PDB entry 6Q9K | X-ray diffraction, 1.99 A resolution | chains A and B

# Chain A
Molecule: NADH-quinone oxidoreductase subunit E
From: Aquifex aeolicus (strain VF5)
Notes: EC 1.6.5.11
UniProt: O66842 (NUOE_AQUAE); residue numbers follow UniProt; this construct covers 6-160
Amino-acid sequence (155 residues; each row starts with the number of its first residue):
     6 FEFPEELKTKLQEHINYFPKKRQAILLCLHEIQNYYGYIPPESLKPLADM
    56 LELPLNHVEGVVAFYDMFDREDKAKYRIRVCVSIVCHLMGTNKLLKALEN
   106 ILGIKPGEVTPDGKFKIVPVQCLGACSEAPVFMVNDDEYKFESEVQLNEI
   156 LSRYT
Swiss-Prot annotation at these positions:
  - binding site ([2Fe-2S] cluster): Cys-86, Cys-91, Cys-127, Cys-131
Metal / ion sites: 2Fe-2S cluster Fe: Cys-86, Cys-91, Cys-127, Cys-131
Residues lining bound ligands: 2Fe-2S cluster (FES): Cys-86, Ser-88, Ile-89, Val-90, Cys-91, Cys-127, Leu-128, Gly-129, Ala-130, Cys-131, Val-136

# Chain B
Molecule: NADH-quinone oxidoreductase subunit F
From: Aquifex aeolicus (strain VF5)
Notes: EC 1.6.5.11
UniProt: O66841 (NUOF_AQUAE); residue numbers follow UniProt; this construct covers 2-419
Amino-acid sequence (418 residues; each row starts with the number of its first residue):
     2 RSYPAIPRIYAETTLNMLLKRAKKPRVHSIDEYLKDGGYQALEKALNMSP
    52 EEIIDWVDKSTLRGRGGAGFPTGKKWKFAVQNPGPRYFICNADEMEPGTF
   102 KDRIIIERDPHLLIEGIIISSYAIGANEAYIYIRGEYPAGYYILRDAIEE
   152 AKKKGFLGKNILGSGFDLEIYVARGAGAYICGEETALIESLEGKRGHPRL
   202 KPPYPVQKGLWGKPTVVNNVETIANVPFIISMGWEEYRYIGPSDYAGPKL
   252 FPVSGKVKKPGVYELPMNTTLREVIFKYAGGTLGNKKVKAVFSGALDCFS
   302 SEELDIPMDYSPLGFGGTGTVIVLTEEDDIVEAALKIAEFYEHETCGQCT
   352 PCRVGCYEQANLLEKIYKGEATEQDWEGFDFVNRNIQPTSICGLGAVAGR
   402 LIRQTLEKFPEEWEKYRK
Differences from the reference sequence: engineered mutation Met-96 (Ser in O66841)
Swiss-Prot annotation at these positions:
  - binding site (NAD(+)): Gly-65 to Gly-74
  - binding site (FMN): Gly-176 to Thr-223
  - binding site ([4Fe-4S] cluster): Cys-347, Cys-350, Cys-353, Cys-393
Metal / ion sites: Na+ site 1 near Glu-33 (its only coordinating residue here); Na+ site 2 near Glu-108 (its only coordinating residue here); 4Fe-4S cluster Fe: Cys-347, Cys-350, Cys-353, Cys-393
Residues lining bound ligands:
  - FMN (flavin mononucleotide): Gly-65, Arg-66, Gly-67, Gly-68, Phe-71, Lys-76, Asn-92, Asp-94, Glu-95, Met-96, Tyr-180, Ile-181, Gly-183, Glu-184, Glu-185, Val-218, Asn-219, Asn-220, Thr-223, Gly-394, Leu-395
  - NADH (NAI; 1,4-dihydronicotinamide adenine dinucleotide): Gly-67, Gly-68, Ala-69, Phe-71, Lys-76, Phe-79, Glu-95, Met-96, Glu-97, Thr-100, Tyr-180, Glu-185, Tyr-205, Pro-206, Val-207, Val-218, Leu-297, Gly-318, Thr-319, Gly-394
  - 4Fe-4S cluster (SF4): Ile-181, Pro-199, Thr-346, Cys-347, Gly-348, Gln-349, Cys-350, Cys-353, Ser-391, Ile-392, Cys-393, Leu-395, Gly-396

# Interface between chain A and chain B
Residue-residue contacts (101; chain A residue first):
  Tyr-22(A) / Arg-146(B)
  Tyr-22(A) / Ile-171(B)
  Tyr-22(A) / Tyr-172(B)
  Tyr-22(A) / Val-173(B)  hydrogen bond (side chain-backbone)
  Phe-23(A) / Tyr-131(B)  hydrophobic
  Phe-23(A) / Tyr-172(B)  hydrophobic
  Phe-23(A) / Val-173(B)
  Phe-23(A) / Ala-174(B)  hydrophobic
  Pro-24(A) / Glu-129(B)
  Pro-24(A) / Tyr-131(B)
  Pro-24(A) / Tyr-172(B)
  Lys-25(A) / Trp-212(B)
  Arg-27(A) / Glu-193(B)
  Arg-27(A) / Gly-194(B)
  Arg-27(A) / Trp-212(B)
  Gln-28(A) / Tyr-131(B)  hydrogen bond
  Gln-28(A) / Leu-192(B)  hydrogen bond (side chain-backbone)
  Gln-28(A) / Trp-212(B)
  Ile-30(A) / Gly-194(B)
  Leu-31(A) / Arg-175(B)
  Leu-31(A) / Ser-191(B)
  Leu-32(A) / Arg-175(B)
  His-35(A) / Arg-175(B)
  His-35(A) / Gly-176(B)  hydrogen bond (side chain-backbone)
  His-35(A) / Ala-177(B)
  His-62(A) / Gly-194(B)  hydrogen bond (side chain-backbone)
  His-62(A) / Lys-195(B)
  Gly-65(A) / Arg-196(B)
  Val-66(A) / Gly-194(B)
  Phe-69(A) / Ala-179(B)  hydrophobic
  Phe-69(A) / Ile-181(B)  hydrophobic
  Phe-69(A) / Arg-196(B)
  Phe-69(A) / Gly-197(B)
  Phe-69(A) / His-198(B)
  Tyr-70(A) / Ala-177(B)
  Tyr-70(A) / Cys-182(B)  hydrophobic
  Tyr-70(A) / Ser-191(B)  hydrogen bond
  Tyr-70(A) / Lys-195(B)  hydrogen bond (side chain-backbone)
  Tyr-70(A) / Arg-196(B)
  Tyr-70(A) / Gly-197(B)  hydrogen bond (side chain-backbone)
  Asp-71(A) / Ala-177(B)  hydrogen bond (backbone-backbone)
  Asp-71(A) / His-344(B)  salt bridge
  Met-72(A) / Gly-136(B)
  Met-72(A) / Glu-137(B)
  Met-72(A) / Ala-177(B)  hydrogen bond (backbone-backbone)
  Met-72(A) / Gly-178(B)
  Phe-73(A) / Ala-177(B)  hydrophobic
  Val-87(A) / Lys-337(B)
  Ser-88(A) / Phe-341(B)
  Ile-89(A) / Pro-98(B)  hydrophobic
  Ile-89(A) / Ala-334(B)  hydrophobic
  Ile-89(A) / Lys-337(B)
  Val-90(A) / Ser-255(B)
  Val-90(A) / Gly-256(B)
  Val-90(A) / Ile-323(B)  hydrophobic
  His-92(A) / Glu-333(B)  salt bridge
  His-92(A) / Lys-337(B)
  Leu-93(A) / Lys-257(B)
  Leu-93(A) / Asp-329(B)
  Met-94(A) / Gly-256(B)
  Met-94(A) / Lys-257(B)
  Met-94(A) / Leu-284(B)  hydrophobic
  Gln-126(A) / Phe-341(B)
  Gln-126(A) / His-344(B)
  Gln-126(A) / Glu-345(B)
  Cys-127(A) / Glu-97(B)
  Cys-127(A) / Pro-98(B)  hydrophobic
  Cys-127(A) / Gly-99(B)
  Cys-127(A) / Arg-135(B)  hydrogen bond (backbone-side chain)
  Leu-128(A) / Arg-104(B)
  Leu-128(A) / Arg-135(B)
  Leu-128(A) / Glu-137(B)
  Leu-128(A) / Tyr-138(B)
  Gly-129(A) / Thr-100(B)
  Gly-129(A) / Phe-101(B)
  Gly-129(A) / Arg-104(B)  hydrogen bond (backbone-side chain)
  Gly-129(A) / Arg-135(B)
  Gly-129(A) / Tyr-138(B)
  Ala-130(A) / Arg-104(B)
  Cys-131(A) / Gly-99(B)  hydrogen bond (side chain-backbone)
  Cys-131(A) / Thr-100(B)
  Cys-131(A) / Phe-101(B)
  Cys-131(A) / Ser-255(B)
  Ser-132(A) / Ile-10(B)
  Ser-132(A) / Phe-101(B)
  Ser-132(A) / Val-254(B)
  Ser-132(A) / Ser-255(B)
  Ser-132(A) / Pro-261(B)
  Ser-132(A) / Gly-262(B)
  Glu-133(A) / Pro-8(B)
  Glu-133(A) / Ile-10(B)
  Met-138(A) / Glu-137(B)
  Met-138(A) / Pro-139(B)
  Asp-141(A) / Pro-5(B)
  Asp-141(A) / Pro-139(B)
  Asp-141(A) / Tyr-143(B)
  Asp-142(A) / Pro-5(B)
  Asp-142(A) / Ala-6(B)  hydrogen bond (side chain-backbone)
  Glu-143(A) / Ala-6(B)  hydrogen bond (backbone-backbone)
  Glu-143(A) / Pro-8(B)
  Glu-143(A) / Arg-104(B)  salt bridge
Also at the interface, not in a pair above, chain A (38 interface residues in all): Tyr-144
Also at the interface, not in a pair above, chain B (63 interface residues in all): Ile-7, Arg-9, Tyr-11, Tyr-133, Tyr-142, Phe-293, Leu-325, Ile-338, Cys-347

# Overview
Chain A and chain B form an interface of 38 and 63 residues respectively, with 15 hydrogen bonds and 3 salt
bridges. Among the polar pairs are Asp-71(A)/His-344(B), His-92(A)/Glu-333(B) and Glu-143(A)/Arg-104(B). Chain
A binds 2Fe-2S cluster. Chain B binds 4Fe-4S cluster, flavin mononucleotide and NADH.
Chain A is NADH-quinone oxidoreductase subunit E and chain B is NADH-quinone oxidoreductase subunit F, both
from Aquifex aeolicus (strain VF5); the structure, Crystal structure of reduced Aquifex aeolicus NADH-quinone
oxidoreductase subunits NuoE and NuoF S96M bound to NADH, was determined by X-ray diffraction, deposited
together with 6HL2, 6HL3, 6HL4, 6HLA, 6HLI, 6HLJ and 4 further entries.
